PDB entry 9D94 | electron microscopy, 3.00 A resolution | chains Hc and Hf of the 48 polymer chains in the assembly

[Chain Hc (and Hf)]
Molecule: Head-to-tail stopper
Source organism: Mycobacterium phage Bxb1
Notes: chain Hf of this document is another copy of the same molecule, construct and numbering; everything in this record applies to it too
UniProtKB: Q9B0A5 (Q9B0A5_BPMB1); numbering as in UniProt (aligned over 1-126)
Sequence (126 residues; row label = number of the first residue in the row):
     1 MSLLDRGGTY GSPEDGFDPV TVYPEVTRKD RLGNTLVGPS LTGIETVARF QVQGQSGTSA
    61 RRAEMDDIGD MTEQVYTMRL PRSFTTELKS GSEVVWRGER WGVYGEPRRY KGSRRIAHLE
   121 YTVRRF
Disordered / not traced: 1

[Chain Hc / chain Hf interface]
Residue-residue contacts - 29 pairs, chain Hc then chain Hf:
  D15(Hc) with K111(Hf), hydrogen bond (backbone-side chain); S113(Hf); R114(Hf), hydrogen bond (side chain-backbone)
  G16(Hc) with K111(Hf); G112(Hf)
  F17(Hc) with K111(Hf)
  D18(Hc) with K111(Hf), salt bridge
  V52(Hc) with R108(Hf); R109(Hf)
  S56(Hc) with Q55(Hf); S56(Hf)
  A60(Hc) with Q55(Hf); Y104(Hf); R124(Hf)
  R61(Hc) with S59(Hf), hydrogen bond; Y104(Hf), hydrogen bond (backbone-side chain)
  A63(Hc) with G105(Hf)
  E64(Hc) with S90(Hf); V103(Hf); Y104(Hf), hydrogen bond (backbone-side chain); G105(Hf), hydrogen bond (side chain-backbone)
  D70(Hc) with L36(Hf); V37(Hf), hydrogen bond (side chain-backbone)
  T72(Hc) with S90(Hf)
  Q74(Hc) with E106(Hf)
  Y76(Hc) with P107(Hf); R108(Hf); R109(Hf), hydrogen bond (side chain-backbone)
  R97(Hc) with R109(Hf)
Also at the interface, not in a pair above, chain Hc (16 interface residues in all): R62
Also at the interface, not in a pair above, chain Hf (19 interface residues in all): Y110

[In short]
Chain Hc and chain Hf form an interface of 16 and 19 residues respectively, with 8 hydrogen bonds and 1 salt
bridge. Polar pairs include D18(Hc)-K111(Hf), D15(Hc)-K111(Hf) and D15(Hc)-R114(Hf).
Both chains are Head-to-tail stopper (Mycobacterium phage Bxb1). Entry 9D94 (Mycobacteriophage Bxb1 portal and
connector assembly - Composite map and model) was determined by electron microscopy together with 9D9W, 9D93,
9D9L and 9D9X from the same study.
